Entry 9H2K (electron microscopy, 3.50 A resolution); this record covers chains B and C of the 6 polymer chains in the assembly.

# Chain B
Name: Protein Ac66
Organism: Autographa californica nucleopolyhedrovirus
Reference sequence: P41467 (AC66_NPVAC); residues 1-808 here = UniProt positions 1-808
Amino-acid sequence (808 residues; each row starts with the number of its first residue):
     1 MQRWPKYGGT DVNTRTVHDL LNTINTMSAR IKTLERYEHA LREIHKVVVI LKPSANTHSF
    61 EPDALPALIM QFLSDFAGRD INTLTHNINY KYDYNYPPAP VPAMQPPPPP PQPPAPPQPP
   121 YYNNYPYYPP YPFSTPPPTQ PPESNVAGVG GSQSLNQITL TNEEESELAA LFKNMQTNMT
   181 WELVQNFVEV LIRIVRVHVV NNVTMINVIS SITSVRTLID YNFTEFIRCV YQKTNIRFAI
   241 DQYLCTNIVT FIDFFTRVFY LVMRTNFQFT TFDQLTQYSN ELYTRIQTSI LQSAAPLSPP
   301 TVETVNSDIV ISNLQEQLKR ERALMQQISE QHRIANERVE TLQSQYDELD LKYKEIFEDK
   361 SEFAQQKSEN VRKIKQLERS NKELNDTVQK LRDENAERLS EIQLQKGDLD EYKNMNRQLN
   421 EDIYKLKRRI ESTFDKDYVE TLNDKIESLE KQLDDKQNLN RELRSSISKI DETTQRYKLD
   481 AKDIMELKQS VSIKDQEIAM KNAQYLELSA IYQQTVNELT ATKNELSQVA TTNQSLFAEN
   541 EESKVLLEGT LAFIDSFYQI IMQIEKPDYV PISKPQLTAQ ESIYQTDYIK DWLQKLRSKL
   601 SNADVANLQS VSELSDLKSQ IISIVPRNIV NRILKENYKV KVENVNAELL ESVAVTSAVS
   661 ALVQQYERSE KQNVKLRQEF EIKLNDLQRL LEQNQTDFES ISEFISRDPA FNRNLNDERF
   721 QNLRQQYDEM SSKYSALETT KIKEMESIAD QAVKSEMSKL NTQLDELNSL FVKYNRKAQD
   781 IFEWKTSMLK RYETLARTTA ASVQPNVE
Unresolved in the structure: 1-3, 77-808

# Chain C
Name: Protein Ac102
Organism: Autographa californica nucleopolyhedrovirus
Reference sequence: P41482 (AC102_NPVAC); residues 1-122 here = UniProt positions 1-122
Amino-acid sequence (122 residues; each row starts with the number of its first residue):
     1 MIASINDTDM DTDDNMSQAR RNRRNRPPAR PSAQTQMAAV DMLQTINTAA SQTAASLLIN
    61 DITPNKTESL KILSTQSVGA RSLLEPMQAN ASTIKLNRIE TVNVLDFLGS VYDNTIQVIV
   121 TE
Unresolved in the structure: 1-28, 120-122

# Interface between chain B and chain C
Pairs across the interface - 7 pairs, chain B then chain C:
  R15(B) - N114(C)  hydrogen bond (side chain-backbone)
  R15(B) - I116(C)  hydrogen bond (side chain-backbone)
  R15(B) - Q117(C)
  H18(B) - Q117(C)  hydrogen bond
  T23(B) - T45(C)
  T23(B) - A49(C)
  M27(B) - T45(C)
Also at the interface, not in a pair above, chain B (6 interface residues in all): D19, L20
Also at the interface, not in a pair above, chain C (8 interface residues in all): I46, T53, T115

# Summary
The interface between chain B and chain C involves 6 residues on one side and 8 on the other; the contacts
include 3 hydrogen bonds. Among the polar pairs are R15(B)-N114(C), R15(B)-I116(C) and H18(B)-Q117(C).
Here chain B is Protein Ac66 and chain C is Protein Ac102, both from Autographa californica
nucleopolyhedrovirus. Entry 9H2K (AcMNPV apical cap - C21 ring) was determined by electron microscopy together
with 9H2A, 9H2B, 9H2C, 9H2H and 9H2J from the same study.
